PDB entry 8DWF | X-ray diffraction, 2.60 A resolution | chains A and B of the 3 polymer chains in the assembly

== Chain A ==
Molecule: Adenine DNA glycosylase
From: Geobacillus stearothermophilus
Notes: EC 3.2.2.31
Reference sequence: P83847 (MUTY_GEOSE); residue numbers follow UniProt; this construct covers 1-365
Sequence (365 residues; numbered 1 to 365; the number before each row is that of its first residue):
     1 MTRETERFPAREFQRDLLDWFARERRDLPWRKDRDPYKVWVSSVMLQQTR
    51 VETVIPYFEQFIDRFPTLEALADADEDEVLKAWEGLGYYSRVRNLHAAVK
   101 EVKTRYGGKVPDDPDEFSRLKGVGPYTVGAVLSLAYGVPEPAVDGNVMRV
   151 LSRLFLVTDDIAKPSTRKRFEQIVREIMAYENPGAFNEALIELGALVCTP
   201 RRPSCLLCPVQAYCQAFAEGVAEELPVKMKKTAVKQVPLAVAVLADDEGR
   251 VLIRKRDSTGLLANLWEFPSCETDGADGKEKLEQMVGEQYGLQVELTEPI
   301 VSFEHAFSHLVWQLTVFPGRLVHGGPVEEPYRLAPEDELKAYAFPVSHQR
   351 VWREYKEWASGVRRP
Unresolved in the structure: 1-5, 274-275, 360-365
Sequence notes: engineered mutation Ser-43 (Glu in P83847)
Bound ions: Ca2+ site 1: Ser-118, Val-123 (shared with 1 residue of chain D); Ca2+ site 2: Glu-181 (shared with 2 residues of chain D); 4Fe-4S cluster Fe: Cys-198, Cys-205, Cys-208, Cys-214; Ca2+ site 3: Asp-257, Thr-259
Small-molecule neighbours: 4Fe-4S cluster (SF4): Arg-153, Leu-154, Val-197, Cys-198, Pro-203, Ser-204, Cys-205, Cys-208, Val-210, Gln-211, Cys-214, Phe-217, Ala-222
UniProt features mapped onto this chain:
  - binding site (DNA): Trp-30, Arg-31, Gln-48, Thr-49, Leu-86 to Tyr-88, Tyr-126, Glu-188, Ser-308
  - binding site ([4Fe-4S] cluster): Cys-198, Cys-205, Cys-208, Cys-214
  - site: Asp-144 (Transition state stabilizer)
  - mutagenesis: Asp-144 (D144N: Loss of catalytic activity)

== Chain B ==
Molecule: 11-nt DNA strand
Sequence (11 nucleotides; numbered 1 to 11; the number before each row is that of its first residue):
     1 AAGACGTGGAC
Modified / non-standard residues: 8OG (8-oxo-2'-deoxy-guanosine-5'-monophosphate) at position 6

== How chain A and chain B interact ==
Contacting residue pairs - 32 pairs, chain A then chain B:
  Gln-48(A) / 8OG_6(B)  hydrogen bond to the base
  Thr-49(A) / 8OG_6(B)  hydrogen bond to the base
  Arg-50(A) / DG9(B)  sugar contact
  Arg-50(A) / DA10(B)  salt bridge to the phosphate
  Glu-52(A) / DG9(B)  phosphate contact
  Glu-52(A) / DA10(B)  phosphate contact
  Thr-53(A) / DG9(B)  sugar contact
  Gly-85(A) / DT7(B)  sugar contact
  Leu-86(A) / 8OG_6(B)  hydrogen bond to the base
  Gly-87(A) / 8OG_6(B)  sugar contact
  Gly-87(A) / DT7(B)  sugar contact
  Tyr-88(A) / DC5(B)  hydrogen bond to the base
  Tyr-88(A) / 8OG_6(B)  stacking on the base
  Tyr-89(A) / 8OG_6(B)  hydrogen bond to the phosphate
  Tyr-89(A) / DT7(B)  hydrogen bond to the phosphate
  Ser-90(A) / 8OG_6(B)  phosphate contact
  Arg-202(A) / DC11(B)  hydrogen bond to the phosphate
  Gly-260(A) / DC5(B)  phosphate contact
  Leu-261(A) / DC5(B)  hydrogen bond to the phosphate
  Leu-261(A) / 8OG_6(B)  sugar contact
  Leu-262(A) / 8OG_6(B)  hydrogen bond to the phosphate
  His-305(A) / DT7(B)  salt bridge to the phosphate
  Ala-306(A) / DT7(B)  base contact
  Phe-307(A) / 8OG_6(B)  base contact
  Phe-307(A) / DT7(B)  base contact
  Ser-308(A) / 8OG_6(B)  hydrogen bond to the base
  Ser-308(A) / DT7(B)  base contact
  His-309(A) / DA4(B)  sugar contact
  His-309(A) / DC5(B)  salt bridge to the phosphate
  Pro-345(A) / DT7(B)  phosphate contact
  Val-346(A) / DT7(B)  hydrogen bond to the phosphate
  Val-346(A) / DG8(B)  phosphate contact
Other interface residues (no listed pair), chain A (25 interface residues in all): Arg-91, Ala-263, Ser-347

== Summary ==
25 residues of chain A and 8 residues of chain B are in contact; the contacts include 11 hydrogen bonds, 3
salt bridges and 1 aromatic stacking contact. Polar contacts include Gln-48(A)/8OG_6(B), Thr-49(A)/8OG_6(B)
and Leu-86(A)/8OG_6(B). Ligands of chain A: 4Fe-4S cluster.
Chain A is Adenine DNA glycosylase (Geobacillus stearothermophilus) and chain B is an 11-nt DNA strand; the
structure, Glycosylase MutY variant E43S in complex with DNA containing d(8-oxo-G) paired with substrate
adenine, was determined by X-ray diffraction.
